PDB entry 8BEF | electron microscopy, 2.13 A resolution | chains H and a of the 22 polymer chains in the assembly

== Chain H ==
Molecule: NADH-ubiquinone oxidoreductase chain 1
Organism: Arabidopsis thaliana
Notes: EC 7.1.1.2
UniProt: B5TM92 (B5TM92_ARATH); numbering as in UniProt (aligned over 1-325)
Sequence (325 residues; numbered 1 to 325; the number before each row is that of its first residue):
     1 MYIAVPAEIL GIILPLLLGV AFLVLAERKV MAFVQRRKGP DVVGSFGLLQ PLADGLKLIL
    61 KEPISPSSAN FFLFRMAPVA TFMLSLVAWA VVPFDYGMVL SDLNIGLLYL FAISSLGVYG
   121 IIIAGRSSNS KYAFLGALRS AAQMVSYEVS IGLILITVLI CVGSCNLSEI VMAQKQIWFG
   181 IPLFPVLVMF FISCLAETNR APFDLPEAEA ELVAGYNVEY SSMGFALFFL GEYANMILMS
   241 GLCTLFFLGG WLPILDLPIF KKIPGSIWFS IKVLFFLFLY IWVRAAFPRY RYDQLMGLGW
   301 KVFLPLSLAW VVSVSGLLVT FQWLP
Disordered / not traced: 1

== Chain a ==
Molecule: NADH dehydrogenase [ubiquinone] 1 alpha subcomplex subunit 1
Organism: Arabidopsis thaliana
UniProt: Q9C9Z5 (NDUA1_ARATH); residue numbers follow UniProt; this construct covers 1-65
Sequence (65 residues; row label = number of the first residue in the row):
     1 MSLVWLEAML PLGIIGGMLC IMGNSQYYIH KAYHGRPKHI GHDEWDVAME RRDKKVVEKA
    61 AAPSS
Disordered / not traced: 1-2, 61-65

== Chain H / chain a interface ==
Pairs across the interface (61; chain H residue first):
  Ile3(H) - Tyr33(a)  hydrophobic
  Ala4(H) - Ile29(a)  hydrophobic
  Glu8(H) - Gln26(a)
  Glu8(H) - Ile29(a)
  Glu8(H) - His30(a)
  Gly11(H) - Met22(a)
  Gly11(H) - Ser25(a)
  Ile12(H) - Met22(a)
  Ile12(H) - Gln26(a)
  Pro15(H) - Met18(a)
  Pro15(H) - Ile21(a)  hydrophobic
  Pro15(H) - Met22(a)  hydrophobic
  Leu16(H) - Met22(a)  hydrophobic
  Leu18(H) - Met18(a)  hydrophobic
  Gly19(H) - Ile15(a)
  Gly19(H) - Met18(a)
  Phe22(H) - Pro11(a)
  Phe22(H) - Ile14(a)  hydrophobic
  Phe22(H) - Ile15(a)
  Leu23(H) - Ile15(a)  hydrophobic
  Ala26(H) - Pro11(a)  hydrophobic
  Ala26(H) - Leu12(a)  hydrophobic
  Lys29(H) - Glu7(a)  salt bridge
  Lys29(H) - Ala8(a)
  Phe33(H) - Val4(a)
  Phe33(H) - Trp5(a)  hydrophobic
  Phe33(H) - Glu7(a)
  Phe33(H) - Ala8(a)
  Lys38(H) - Glu7(a)  salt bridge
  Phe46(H) - Glu7(a)
  Phe46(H) - Leu10(a)  hydrophobic
  Trp89(H) - Met22(a)  hydrophobic
  Phe94(H) - Leu19(a)
  Phe94(H) - Met22(a)  hydrophobic
  Phe94(H) - Gly23(a)
  Phe94(H) - Gln26(a)
  Gly97(H) - Tyr27(a)
  Gly97(H) - Lys38(a)
  Gly97(H) - Ile40(a)
  Met98(H) - Gly23(a)
  Met98(H) - Asn24(a)
  Met98(H) - Tyr27(a)  hydrophobic
  Val99(H) - Gln26(a)
  Val99(H) - Lys38(a)
  Val99(H) - Ile40(a)  hydrophobic
  Leu100(H) - Gln26(a)  hydrogen bond (backbone-side chain)
  Leu100(H) - Lys38(a)  hydrogen bond (backbone-side chain)
  Asp102(H) - Lys38(a)
  Asp102(H) - Ile40(a)
  Asp102(H) - Gly41(a)  hydrogen bond (side chain-backbone)
  Ser168(H) - Ile40(a)
  Ser266(H) - Cys20(a)
  Ser266(H) - Asn24(a)  hydrogen bond
  Ile267(H) - Cys20(a)  hydrophobic
  Ser270(H) - Gly16(a)  hydrogen bond (side chain-backbone)
  Ser270(H) - Leu19(a)
  Ser270(H) - Cys20(a)  hydrogen bond
  Val273(H) - Leu19(a)  hydrophobic
  Leu274(H) - Leu12(a)
  Leu274(H) - Gly16(a)
  Phe278(H) - Leu12(a)  hydrophobic
Also at the interface, not in a pair above, chain H (40 interface residues in all): Tyr2, Ala7, Leu25, Val30, Asp41, Leu48, Tyr96, Asn166, Ile237, Leu277
Also at the interface, not in a pair above, chain a (28 interface residues in all): His39, His42

== In short ==
Chain H and chain a form an interface of 40 and 28 residues respectively; the contacts include 6 hydrogen
bonds and 2 salt bridges. Polar pairs include Lys29(H)-Glu7(a), Lys38(H)-Glu7(a) and Leu100(H)-Gln26(a).
Here chain H is NADH-ubiquinone oxidoreductase chain 1 and chain a is NADH dehydrogenase [ubiquinone] 1 alpha
subcomplex subunit 1, both from Arabidopsis thaliana. Entry 8BEF (Cryo-EM structure of the Arabidopsis
thaliana I+III2 supercomplex (CI membrane core)) was determined by electron microscopy, deposited together
with 8BED, 8BEE, 8BEH, 8BEL, 8BEP, 8BPX, 8BQ5 and 8BQ6.
